PDB entry 6UTG | electron microscopy, 3.40 A resolution | chains J and W of the 35 polymer chains in the assembly

# Chain J (and W)
Protein: Proteasome subunit beta
From: Thermoplasma acidophilum
Notes: EC 3.4.25.1; chain W of this document is another copy of the same molecule, construct and numbering; everything in this record applies to it too
Reference sequence: P28061 (PSB_THEAC); residues 1-203 here correspond to UniProt positions 9-211 (UniProt number = residue number + 8)
Sequence (203 residues; each row starts with the number of its first residue):
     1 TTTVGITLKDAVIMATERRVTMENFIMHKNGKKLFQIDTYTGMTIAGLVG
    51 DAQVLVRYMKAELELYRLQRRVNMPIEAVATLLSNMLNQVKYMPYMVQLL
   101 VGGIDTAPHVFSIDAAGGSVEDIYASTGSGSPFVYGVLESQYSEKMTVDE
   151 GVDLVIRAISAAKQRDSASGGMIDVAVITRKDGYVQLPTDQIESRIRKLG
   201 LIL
UniProt features mapped onto this chain:
  - active site: Thr1 (Nucleophile)

# How chain J and chain W interact
Pairs across the interface - 24 pairs, chain J then chain W:
  Pro132(J) - Pro132(W)  hydrophobic
  Pro132(J) - Phe133(W)
  Phe133(J) - Pro132(W)
  Phe133(J) - Tyr135(W)  hydrophobic
  Phe133(J) - Gly136(W)
  Tyr135(J) - Phe133(W)  hydrophobic
  Tyr135(J) - Arg165(W)
  Gly136(J) - Phe133(W)
  Val137(J) - Ser140(W)
  Glu139(J) - Ala161(W)
  Glu139(J) - Gln164(W)
  Glu139(J) - Arg165(W)
  Ser140(J) - Val137(W)
  Ser140(J) - Gln141(W)
  Ser140(J) - Arg157(W)  hydrogen bond (backbone-side chain)
  Ser140(J) - Ala161(W)
  Gln141(J) - Ser140(W)
  Gln141(J) - Gln141(W)
  Arg157(J) - Ser140(W)  hydrogen bond (side chain-backbone)
  Ala161(J) - Glu139(W)
  Ala161(J) - Ser140(W)
  Gln164(J) - Glu139(W)
  Arg165(J) - Tyr135(W)
  Arg165(J) - Glu139(W)
Also at the interface, not in a pair above, chain J (13 interface residues in all): Tyr124
Also at the interface, not in a pair above, chain W (13 interface residues in all): Tyr124

# Summary
The chain J/chain W interface involves 13 residues from each chain, with 2 hydrogen bonds. Its one
hydrogen-bonded contact is Ser140(J)-Arg157(W). From UniProt: active-site residue Thr1(J) on chain J.
Chain J and chain W are both Proteasome subunit beta (Thermoplasma acidophilum); the structure, Allosteric
coupling between alpha-rings of the 20S proteasome, 20S singly capped with a PA26/V230F, was determined by
electron microscopy, deposited together with 6UTF, 6UTH, 6UTI and 6UTJ.
